Entry 8A7E (electron microscopy, 5.02 A resolution (low resolution: residue-level contacts below are approximate; hydrogen-bond / salt-bridge calls are withheld)); this record covers chains C and Q of the 4 polymer chains in the assembly.

# Chain C (and Q)
Molecule: Pappalysin-1
Organism: Homo sapiens
Notes: EC 3.4.24.79; chain Q of this document is another copy of the same molecule, construct and numbering; everything in this record applies to it too
UniProtKB: Q13219 (PAPP1_HUMAN); residues 82-1617 here = UniProt positions 82-1617
Sequence (1536 residues; each row starts with the number of its first residue):
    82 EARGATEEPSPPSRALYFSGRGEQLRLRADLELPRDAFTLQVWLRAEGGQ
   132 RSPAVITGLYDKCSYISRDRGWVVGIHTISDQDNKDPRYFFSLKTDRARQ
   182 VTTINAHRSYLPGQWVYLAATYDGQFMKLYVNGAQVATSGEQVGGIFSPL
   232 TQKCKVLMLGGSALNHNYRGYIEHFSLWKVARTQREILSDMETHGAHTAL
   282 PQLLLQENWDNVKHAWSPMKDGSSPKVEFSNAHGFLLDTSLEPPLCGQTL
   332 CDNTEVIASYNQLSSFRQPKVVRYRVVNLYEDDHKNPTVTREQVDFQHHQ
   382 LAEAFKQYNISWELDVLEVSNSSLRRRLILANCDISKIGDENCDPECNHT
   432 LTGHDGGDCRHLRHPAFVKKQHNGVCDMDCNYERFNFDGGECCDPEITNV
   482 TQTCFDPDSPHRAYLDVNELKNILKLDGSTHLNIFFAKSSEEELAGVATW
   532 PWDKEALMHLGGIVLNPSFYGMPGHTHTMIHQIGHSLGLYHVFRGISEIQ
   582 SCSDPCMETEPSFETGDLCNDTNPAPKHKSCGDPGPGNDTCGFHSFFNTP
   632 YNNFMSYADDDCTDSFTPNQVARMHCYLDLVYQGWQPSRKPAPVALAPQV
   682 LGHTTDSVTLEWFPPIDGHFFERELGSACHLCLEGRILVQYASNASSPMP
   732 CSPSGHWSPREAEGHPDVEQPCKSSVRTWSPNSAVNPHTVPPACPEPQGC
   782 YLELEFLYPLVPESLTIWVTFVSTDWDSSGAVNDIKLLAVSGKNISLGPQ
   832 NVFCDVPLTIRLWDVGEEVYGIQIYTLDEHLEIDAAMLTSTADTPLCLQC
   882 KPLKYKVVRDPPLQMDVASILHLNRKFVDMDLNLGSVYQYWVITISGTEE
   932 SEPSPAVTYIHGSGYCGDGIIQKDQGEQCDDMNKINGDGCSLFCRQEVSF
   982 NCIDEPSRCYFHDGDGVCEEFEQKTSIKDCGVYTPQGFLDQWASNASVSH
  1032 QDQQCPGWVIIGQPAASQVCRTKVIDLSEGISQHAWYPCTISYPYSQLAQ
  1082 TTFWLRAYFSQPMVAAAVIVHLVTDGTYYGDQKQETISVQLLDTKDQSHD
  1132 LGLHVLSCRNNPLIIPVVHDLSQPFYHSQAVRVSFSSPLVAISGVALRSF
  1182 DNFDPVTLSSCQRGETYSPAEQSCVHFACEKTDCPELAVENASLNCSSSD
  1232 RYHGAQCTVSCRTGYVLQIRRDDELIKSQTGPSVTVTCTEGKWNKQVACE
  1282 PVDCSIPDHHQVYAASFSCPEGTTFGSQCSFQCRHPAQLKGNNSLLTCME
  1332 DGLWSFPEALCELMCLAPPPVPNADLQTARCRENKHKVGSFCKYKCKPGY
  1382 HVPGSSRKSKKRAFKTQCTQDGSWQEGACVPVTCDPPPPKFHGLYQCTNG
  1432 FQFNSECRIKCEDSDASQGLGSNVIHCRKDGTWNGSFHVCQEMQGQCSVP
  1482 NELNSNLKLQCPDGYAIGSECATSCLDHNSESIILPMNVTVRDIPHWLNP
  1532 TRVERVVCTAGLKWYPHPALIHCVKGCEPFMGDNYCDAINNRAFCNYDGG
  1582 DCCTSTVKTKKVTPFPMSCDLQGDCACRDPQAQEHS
Not modelled in the structure: 82-93
Construct notes: engineered mutation Q563 (Glu in Q13219)
Cystine bridges: C144-C235, C327-C587, C414-C428, C424-C440, C457-C473, C474-C485, C583-C622, C612-C643, C710-C881, C713-C878, C753-C835, C775-C781, C947-C975, C960-C971, C983-C990, C999-C1011, C1036-C1070, C1051-C1139, C1192-C1205, C1215-C1269, C1227-C1238, C1242-C1280, C1285-C1329, C1300-C1310, C1314-C1342, C1346-C1399, C1362-C1373, C1377-C1410, C1415-C1458, C1428-C1438, C1442-C1471, C1478-C1539, C1492-C1502, C1506-C1554, C1558-C1576, C1567-C1583, C1584-C1608, C1600-C1606
Ion coordination: Ca2+ site 1: D421, D425, D436, D439; Ca2+ site 2: K451, N454, V456, D458, D469; Zn2+: H562, H566, H572; Ca2+ site 3: E589, D598, C600, T603; Ca2+ site 4: E742, D748, R758, D865; Ca2+ site 5: Y946, Q953, E958, D961; Ca2+ site 6: D962, N964, I966, D969; Ca2+ site 7: H993, D996, V998, E1003, D1010; Ca2+ site 8: F1561, D1564, Y1566, D1568, D1579, D1582
What the authors report for this chain:
  - self-association interface (contacts with another copy of this molecule); pairs are residue here / residue on that copy: C1210-C1210 (disulfide), P1147
  - mutagenesis - D1564A: abolished binding to Stanniocalcin-2
  - mutagenesis - E563Q: abolished catalytic activity (citing earlier work)

# Chain C / chain Q interface
Contacting residue pairs - 143 pairs, chain C then chain Q:
  S145(C) - Y1294(Q)
  Y146(C) - Y1294(Q)
  Y146(C) - Q1401(Q)
  I147(C) - H1290(Q)
  I147(C) - Y1294(Q)
  S148(C) - Y1294(Q)
  R178(C) - M1330(Q)
  R178(C) - D1332(Q)
  R178(C) - L1334(Q)
  R178(C) - W1335(Q)
  R178(C) - F1337(Q)
  A179(C) - L1334(Q)
  R180(C) - P1288(Q)
  R180(C) - D1289(Q)
  R180(C) - H1291(Q)
  R180(C) - Q1292(Q)
  G226(C) - F1337(Q)
  F228(C) - F1337(Q)
  S229(C) - F1337(Q)
  L231(C) - L1341(Q)
  P1016(C) - S1190(Q)
  Q1017(C) - S1153(Q)
  L1020(C) - K1258(Q)
  Q1022(C) - I1257(Q)
  E1060(C) - H1290(Q)
  E1060(C) - H1291(Q)
  G1061(C) - H1291(Q)
  Q1064(C) - D1289(Q)
  Q1064(C) - H1291(Q)
  S1091(C) - I1257(Q)
  Q1092(C) - D1254(Q)
  Q1092(C) - E1255(Q)
  Q1092(C) - L1256(Q)
  Q1092(C) - I1257(Q)
  P1093(C) - E1255(Q)
  M1094(C) - E1255(Q)
  M1094(C) - L1256(Q)
  V1148(C) - D1151(Q)
  V1148(C) - S1153(Q)
  V1149(C) - H1150(Q)
  V1149(C) - D1151(Q)
  H1150(C) - H1150(Q)
  H1150(C) - L1152(Q)
  D1151(C) - V1148(Q)
  D1151(C) - V1149(Q)
  D1151(C) - L1152(Q)
  L1152(C) - V1148(Q)
  L1152(C) - H1150(Q)
  L1152(C) - L1152(Q)
  L1152(C) - F1156(Q)
  S1153(C) - V1148(Q)
  F1156(C) - L1152(Q)
  H1158(C) - E1255(Q)
  S1180(C) - K1258(Q)
  F1181(C) - L1152(Q)
  F1181(C) - S1153(Q)
  D1182(C) - S1190(Q)
  N1183(C) - L1189(Q)
  N1183(C) - S1190(Q)
  N1183(C) - C1192(Q)
  F1184(C) - P1186(Q)
  F1184(C) - L1189(Q)
  F1184(C) - S1190(Q)
  P1186(C) - F1184(Q)
  L1189(C) - N1183(Q)
  L1189(C) - F1184(Q)
  L1189(C) - L1189(Q)
  L1189(C) - Y1198(Q)
  S1190(C) - P1016(Q)
  S1190(C) - D1182(Q)
  S1190(C) - F1184(Q)
  C1192(C) - N1183(Q)
  C1192(C) - P1200(Q)
  R1194(C) - N1183(Q)
  R1194(C) - P1200(Q)
  R1194(C) - A1201(Q)
  Y1198(C) - L1189(Q)
  Y1198(C) - Y1198(Q)
  S1199(C) - D1253(Q)
  S1199(C) - D1254(Q)
  P1200(C) - C1192(Q)
  A1201(C) - R1194(Q)
  A1201(C) - R1252(Q)
  A1201(C) - L1256(Q)
  E1202(C) - R1252(Q)
  E1202(C) - D1253(Q)
  E1202(C) - D1254(Q)
  E1202(C) - L1256(Q)
  Q1203(C) - L1256(Q)
  S1204(C) - D1254(Q)
  V1206(C) - D1254(Q)
  F1208(C) - E1211(Q)
  C1210(C) - C1210(Q)  disulfide
  E1211(C) - F1208(Q)
  R1252(C) - A1201(Q)
  R1252(C) - E1202(Q)
  D1253(C) - V1206(Q)
  D1254(C) - Q1092(Q)
  D1254(C) - S1199(Q)
  D1254(C) - E1202(Q)
  D1254(C) - S1204(Q)
  D1254(C) - V1206(Q)
  E1255(C) - Q1092(Q)
  E1255(C) - P1093(Q)
  E1255(C) - M1094(Q)
  E1255(C) - H1158(Q)
  E1255(C) - E1202(Q)
  L1256(C) - Q1092(Q)
  L1256(C) - M1094(Q)
  L1256(C) - S1180(Q)
  L1256(C) - A1201(Q)
  L1256(C) - E1202(Q)
  I1257(C) - Q1022(Q)
  I1257(C) - S1091(Q)
  I1257(C) - Q1092(Q)
  K1258(C) - L1020(Q)
  K1258(C) - D1021(Q)
  K1258(C) - Q1022(Q)
  K1258(C) - L1178(Q)
  K1258(C) - S1180(Q)
  D1289(C) - Q1064(Q)
  H1290(C) - E1060(Q)
  H1291(C) - R151(Q)
  H1291(C) - R180(Q)
  H1291(C) - E1060(Q)
  H1291(C) - G1061(Q)
  H1291(C) - Q1064(Q)
  Y1294(C) - S145(Q)
  Y1294(C) - I147(Q)
  Y1294(C) - S148(Q)
  Y1294(C) - R151(Q)
  M1330(C) - R178(Q)
  L1334(C) - R178(Q)
  L1334(C) - A179(Q)
  W1335(C) - R178(Q)
  S1336(C) - R178(Q)
  F1337(C) - R178(Q)
  F1337(C) - G226(Q)
  F1337(C) - F228(Q)
  F1337(C) - S229(Q)
  P1338(C) - L231(Q)
  V1369(C) - Y146(Q)
  Q1401(C) - Y146(Q)
Also at the interface, not in a pair above, chain C (82 interface residues in all): V224, Q1034, W1039, A1097, Q1154, S1191, E1196, K1212, S1286, I1287, D1332, L1341
Also at the interface, not in a pair above, chain Q (87 interface residues in all): V224, Q1034, W1039, T1125, P1147, Q1154, R1179, F1181, S1191, E1196, Q1203, K1212, R1251, S1286, I1287, S1336
Cross-chain cystine bridges: C1210(C)-C1210(Q)

# In short
The interface between chain C and chain Q involves 82 residues on one side and 87 on the other, with 1
disulfide bond. D421(C), D425(C), D436(C) and D439(C) form the Ca2+ site 1. The paper reports that D1564A of
chain C abolishes binding to Stanniocalcin-2; a self-association interface involving P1147(C) and C1210(C).
Chain C and chain Q are both Pappalysin-1 (Homo sapiens); the structure, PAPP-A dimer in complex with its
inhibitor STC2, was determined by electron microscopy together with 8A7D from the same study.
